Entry 8P3T (electron microscopy, 3.39 A resolution); this record covers chains A and E of the 8 polymer chains in the assembly.

== Chain A ==
Protein: Glutamate receptor 1 flip isoform
Source organism: Rattus norvegicus
Reference sequence: P19490 (GRIA1_RAT), isoform P19490-2; the construct has insertions or renumbered stretches relative to UniProt, so the offset changes along the chain: -25 to -7 = UniProt 1-19; 2-889 = UniProt 20-907
Sequence (915 residues; each row starts with the number of its first residue; numbers below 1 keep their minus sign (Met-25 is residue -25)):
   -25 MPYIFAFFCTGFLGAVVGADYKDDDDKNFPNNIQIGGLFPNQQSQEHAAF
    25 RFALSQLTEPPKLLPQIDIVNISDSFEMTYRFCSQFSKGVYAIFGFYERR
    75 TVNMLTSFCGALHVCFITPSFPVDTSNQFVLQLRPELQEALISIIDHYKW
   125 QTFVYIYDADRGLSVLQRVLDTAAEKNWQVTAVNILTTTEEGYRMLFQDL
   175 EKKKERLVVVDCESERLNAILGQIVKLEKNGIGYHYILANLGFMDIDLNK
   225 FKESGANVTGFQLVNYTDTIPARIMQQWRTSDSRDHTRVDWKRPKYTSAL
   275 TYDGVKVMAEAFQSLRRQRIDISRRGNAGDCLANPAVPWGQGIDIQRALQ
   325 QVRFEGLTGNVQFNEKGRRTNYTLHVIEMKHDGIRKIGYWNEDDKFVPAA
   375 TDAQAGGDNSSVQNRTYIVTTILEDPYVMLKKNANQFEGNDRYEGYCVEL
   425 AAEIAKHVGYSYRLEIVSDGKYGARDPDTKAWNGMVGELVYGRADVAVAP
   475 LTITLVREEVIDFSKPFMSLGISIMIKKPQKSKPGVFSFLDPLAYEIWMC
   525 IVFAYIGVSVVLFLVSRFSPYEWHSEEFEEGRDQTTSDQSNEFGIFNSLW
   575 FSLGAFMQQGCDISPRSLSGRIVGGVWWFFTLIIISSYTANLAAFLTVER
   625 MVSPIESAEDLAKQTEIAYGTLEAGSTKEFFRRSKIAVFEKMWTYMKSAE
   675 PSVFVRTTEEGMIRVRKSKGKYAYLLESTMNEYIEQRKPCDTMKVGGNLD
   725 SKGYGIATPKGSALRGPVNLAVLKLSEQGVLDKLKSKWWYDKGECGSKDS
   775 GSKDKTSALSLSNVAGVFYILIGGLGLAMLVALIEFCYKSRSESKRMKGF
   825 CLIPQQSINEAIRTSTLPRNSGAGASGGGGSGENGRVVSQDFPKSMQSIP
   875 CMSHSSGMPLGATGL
Disordered / not traced: -25 to 389, 503-507, 548-565, 626-629, 768-780, 816-889
Sequence notes: insertion (-6 to 1)
UniProt features mapped onto this chain:
  - motif: Ala886 to Leu889 (PDZ-binding)
  - binding site (L-glutamate): Pro474, Thr476, Arg481, Ser650, Thr651, Glu701
  - modified residue (Phosphoserine): Ser627, Ser692, Ser831, Ser845
  - lipidation (S-palmitoyl cysteine): Cys585, Cys811
  - glycosylation (N-linked (GlcNAc...) asparagine): Asn45, Asn231, Asn239, Asn345, Asn383, Asn388

== Chain E ==
Protein: Voltage-dependent calcium channel gamma-3 subunit
Source organism: Rattus norvegicus
Reference sequence: Q8VHX0 (CCG3_RAT); residues 2-315 here = UniProt positions 2-315
Sequence (314 residues; numbered 2 to 315; the number before each row is that of its first residue):
     2 RMCDRGIQMLITTVGAFAAFSLMTIAVGTDYWLYSRGVCRTKSTSDNETS
    52 RKNEEVMTHSGLWRTCCLEGAFRGVCKKIDHFPEDADYEQDTAEYLLRAV
   102 RASSVFPILSVTLLFFGGLCVAASEFHRSRHSVILSAGIFFVSAGLSNII
   152 GIIVYISANAGDPGQRDSKKSYSYGWSFYFGAFSFIIAEIVGVVAVHIYI
   202 EKHQQLRARSHSELLKKSTFARLPPYRYRFRRRSSSRSTEPRSRDLSPIS
   252 KGFHTIPSTDISMFTLSRDPSKLTMGTLLNSDRDHAFLQFHNSTPKEFKE
   302 SLHNNPANRRTTPV
Disordered / not traced: 2-4, 42-54, 85-91, 163-171, 210-315
UniProt features mapped onto this chain:
  - modified residue: Ser248 (Phosphoserine)
Disulfides: Cys40-Cys68, Cys67-Cys77

== Interface between chain A and chain E ==
Contacting residue pairs (11; chain A residue first):
  Leu785(A) with Ile157(E), hydrophobic
  Ser786(A) with Ser158(E); Ala161(E)
  Phe792(A) with Ile154(E), hydrophobic
  Tyr793(A) with Leu98(E); Ile151(E), hydrophobic; Ile154(E), hydrophobic; Val155(E)
  Ile796(A) with Ile150(E), hydrophobic; Ile151(E), hydrophobic
  Met803(A) with Ser144(E)
Also at the interface, not in a pair above, chain A (9 interface residues in all): Ala789, Leu799, Phe810
Also at the interface, not in a pair above, chain E (12 interface residues in all): Val143, Leu147, Tyr200

== In short ==
The interface between chain A and chain E involves 9 residues on one side and 12 on the other. Curated
annotation (UniProt) lists 6 L-glutamate-binding residues on chain A.
Chain A is Glutamate receptor 1 flip isoform and chain E is Voltage-dependent calcium channel gamma-3 subunit,
both from Rattus norvegicus; the structure, Homomeric GluA1 in tandem with TARP gamma-3, desensitized
conformation 1, was determined by electron microscopy, deposited together with 8C1P, 8C1Q, 8C1R, 8C1S, 8C2H,
8C2I and 9 further entries.
